2DD5 - chains B and J of the 12 polymer chains in the assembly; structure by X-ray diffraction, 2.00 A resolution.

# Chain B
Name: Thiocyanate hydrolase beta subunit
Organism: Thiobacillus thioparus
Notes: EC 3.5.5.8
UniProt: O66186 (SCNB_THITI); residues 2-157 here correspond to UniProt positions 1-156 (UniProt number = residue number - 1)
Chain sequence (157 residues; each row starts with the number of its first residue):
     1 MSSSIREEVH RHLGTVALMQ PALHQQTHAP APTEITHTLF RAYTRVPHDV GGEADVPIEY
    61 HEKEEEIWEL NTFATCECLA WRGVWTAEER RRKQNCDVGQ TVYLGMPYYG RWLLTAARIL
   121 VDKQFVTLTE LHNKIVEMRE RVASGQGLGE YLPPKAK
Not modelled in the structure: 1-2, 155-157
Sequence notes: initiating methionine (1)

# Chain J
Name: Thiocyanate hydrolase alpha subunit
Organism: Thiobacillus thioparus
Notes: EC 3.5.5.8
UniProt: O66187 (SCNA_THITI); residues 2-126 here correspond to UniProt positions 1-125 (UniProt number = residue number - 1)
Chain sequence (126 residues; each row starts with the number of its first residue):
     1 MSDSHHKPVW DRTHHAKMAT GIGDPQCFKG MAGKSKFNVG DRVRIKDLPD LFYTRTMTYT
    61 RGATGTIVRL VYESPAAEDE AFGNEENVEW FYSIVFAQKD LWPEYSDTFA NDTLETEIPE
   121 RYLEKA
Not modelled in the structure: 1-6
Sequence notes: initiating methionine (1)

# Chain B / chain J interface
Pairs across the interface (28):
  Leu114(B) - Leu51(J)  hydrophobic
  Leu114(B) - Phe52(J)
  Ala117(B) - Phe52(J)
  Arg118(B) - Phe52(J)
  Arg118(B) - Phe82(J)
  Val121(B) - Phe82(J)  hydrophobic
  Asp122(B) - Phe82(J)
  Gln124(B) - Phe82(J)  hydrogen bond (side chain-backbone)
  Gln124(B) - Gly83(J)  hydrogen bond (side chain-backbone)
  Gln124(B) - Asn84(J)
  Thr127(B) - Asp79(J)
  Thr127(B) - Asn84(J)
  Thr127(B) - Glu86(J)
  Leu128(B) - Leu51(J)
  Leu128(B) - Phe52(J)  hydrophobic
  Leu128(B) - Tyr53(J)
  Leu128(B) - Glu78(J)
  Leu128(B) - Phe82(J)  hydrophobic
  Thr129(B) - Asp79(J)  hydrogen bond
  Thr129(B) - Arg121(J)  hydrogen bond
  Leu131(B) - Phe52(J)  hydrophobic
  His132(B) - Pro49(J)  hydrogen bond (side chain-backbone)
  His132(B) - Asp50(J)
  His132(B) - Leu51(J)  hydrogen bond (side chain-backbone)
  His132(B) - Tyr53(J)
  Ile135(B) - Pro49(J)  hydrophobic
  Val136(B) - Pro49(J)
  Arg139(B) - Pro49(J)
Also at the interface, not in a pair above, chain J (13 interface residues in all): Trp10

# In short
The interface between chain B and chain J involves 14 residues on one side and 13 on the other; the contacts
include 6 hydrogen bonds. Polar contacts include Gln124(B)-Phe82(J), Gln124(B)-Gly83(J) and
Thr129(B)-Asp79(J).
Here chain B is Thiocyanate hydrolase beta subunit and chain J is Thiocyanate hydrolase alpha subunit, both
from Thiobacillus thioparus. Entry 2DD5 (Thiocyanate hydrolase (SCNase) from Thiobacillus thioparus native
holo-enzyme) was determined by X-ray diffraction (same publication as 2DD4).
